4TLZ - chains B and C of the 4 polymer chains in the assembly; structure by X-ray diffraction, 2.41 A resolution.

# Chain B (and C)
Molecule: KtzI
Organism: Kutzneria sp. 744
Notes: chain C of this document is another copy of the same molecule, construct and numbering; everything in this record applies to it too
UniProtKB: A8CF85 (A8CF85_9PSEU); residue numbers follow UniProt; this construct covers 3-424
Sequence (443 residues; each row starts with the number of its first residue; numbers below 1 keep their minus sign (Met-18 is residue -18)):
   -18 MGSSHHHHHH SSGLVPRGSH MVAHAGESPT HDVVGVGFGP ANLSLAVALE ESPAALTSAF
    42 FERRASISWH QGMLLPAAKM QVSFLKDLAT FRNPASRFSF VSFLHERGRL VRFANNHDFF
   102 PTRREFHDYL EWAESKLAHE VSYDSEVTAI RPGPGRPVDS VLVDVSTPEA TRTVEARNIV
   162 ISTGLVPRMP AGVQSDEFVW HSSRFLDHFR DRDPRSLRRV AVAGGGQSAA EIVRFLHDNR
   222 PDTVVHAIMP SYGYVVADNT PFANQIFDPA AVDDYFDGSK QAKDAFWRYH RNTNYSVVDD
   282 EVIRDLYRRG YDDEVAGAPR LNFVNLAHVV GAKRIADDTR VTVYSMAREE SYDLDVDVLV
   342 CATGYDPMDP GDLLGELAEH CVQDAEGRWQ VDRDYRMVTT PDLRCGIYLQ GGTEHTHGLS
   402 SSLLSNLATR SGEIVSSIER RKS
Disordered / not traced: -18 to 9
Construct notes: initiating methionine (-18); expression tag (-17 to 2)
Bound ions: K+ site 1: Leu30, Glu31, Ser33, Ala35; K+ site 2: Glu115, Leu118, His120
Small-molecule neighbours:
  - FAD (flavin-adenine dinucleotide): Val17, Gly18, Phe19, Gly20, Pro21, Ala22, Phe42, Glu43, Arg44, Arg45, Ser49, Trp50, His51, Met54, Arg104, Ser126, Glu127, Val128, Ser163, Thr164, Gly165, Leu166, Ser209, Asn275, Tyr276, Tyr346, Leu354, Gln391, Ser403, Leu404, Leu405
  - NADP (NAP; NADP nicotinamide-adenine-dinucleotide phosphate): Ala59, Lys60, Gln62, Arg104, Arg169, Pro171, Ala204, Gly205, Gly206, Gly207, Gln208, Ser209, Ala210, Glu212, Ile229, Met230, Pro231, Arg272, Asn275, Tyr276, Ser277, Ala308, His309, Val310, Ala343, Thr344, Gly345, Tyr346
  - L-ornithine (ORN): Gln62, Val63, Lys67, Asn240, Asn245, Phe248, Thr274, Asn275, Leu404, Ser406

# Chain B / chain C interface
Residue-residue contacts (80; chain B residue first):
  Pro231(B) - Tyr270(C)
  Ser232(B) - Tyr270(C)
  Ser232(B) - His271(C)
  Tyr233(B) - Gln246(C)
  Tyr233(B) - Ile247(C)  hydrophobic
  Tyr233(B) - Ala252(C)
  Tyr233(B) - Asp255(C)  hydrogen bond
  Tyr233(B) - Phe267(C)  hydrophobic
  Tyr233(B) - His271(C)  hydrogen bond (backbone-side chain)
  Gly234(B) - His271(C)
  Tyr235(B) - Phe243(C)  hydrophobic
  Tyr235(B) - Ala244(C)
  Val236(B) - Asp239(C)
  Val236(B) - Tyr270(C)
  Val236(B) - His271(C)
  Val236(B) - Asn273(C)
  Val237(B) - Asp239(C)  hydrogen bond (backbone-side chain)
  Val237(B) - Thr241(C)
  Asp239(B) - Val236(C)
  Asp239(B) - Val237(C)  hydrogen bond (side chain-backbone)
  Thr241(B) - Val237(C)
  Thr241(B) - Asp281(C)
  Thr241(B) - Ile284(C)
  Thr241(B) - Arg285(C)
  Pro242(B) - Ile284(C)
  Pro242(B) - Arg285(C)
  Pro242(B) - Tyr288(C)  hydrophobic
  Phe243(B) - Tyr235(C)  hydrophobic
  Phe243(B) - Ile284(C)
  Phe243(B) - Leu287(C)  hydrophobic
  Phe243(B) - Tyr288(C)
  Phe243(B) - Phe304(C)  hydrophobic
  Ala244(B) - Tyr235(C)
  Gln246(B) - Tyr233(C)
  Gln246(B) - Tyr288(C)  hydrogen bond
  Ile247(B) - Tyr233(C)  hydrophobic
  Ala252(B) - Tyr233(C)
  Asp255(B) - Tyr233(C)  hydrogen bond
  Asp258(B) - Arg329(C)  hydrogen bond (backbone-side chain)
  Gly259(B) - Ala328(C)
  Gly259(B) - Arg329(C)
  Ser260(B) - Met327(C)  hydrogen bond (side chain-backbone)
  Ser260(B) - Ala328(C)  hydrogen bond (backbone-backbone)
  Ser260(B) - Glu330(C)
  Gln262(B) - Tyr325(C)  hydrogen bond
  Gln262(B) - Met327(C)
  Gln262(B) - Glu330(C)
  Ala263(B) - Met327(C)
  Ala263(B) - Ala328(C)  hydrophobic
  Ala266(B) - Leu307(C)  hydrophobic
  Ala266(B) - Met327(C)  hydrophobic
  Phe267(B) - Tyr233(C)  hydrophobic
  Phe267(B) - Leu307(C)  hydrophobic
  Tyr270(B) - Pro231(C)
  Tyr270(B) - Ser232(C)
  Tyr270(B) - Val236(C)
  His271(B) - Ser232(C)
  His271(B) - Tyr233(C)  hydrogen bond (side chain-backbone)
  His271(B) - Gly234(C)
  His271(B) - Val236(C)
  Asn273(B) - Val236(C)
  Asp281(B) - Thr241(C)
  Ile284(B) - Thr241(C)
  Ile284(B) - Phe243(C)
  Arg285(B) - Thr241(C)
  Arg285(B) - Pro242(C)
  Leu287(B) - Phe243(C)  hydrophobic
  Tyr288(B) - Pro242(C)  hydrophobic
  Tyr288(B) - Phe243(C)
  Tyr288(B) - Gln246(C)  hydrogen bond
  Phe304(B) - Phe243(C)  hydrophobic
  Leu307(B) - Ala266(C)  hydrophobic
  Leu307(B) - Phe267(C)  hydrophobic
  Tyr325(B) - Gln262(C)  hydrogen bond
  Met327(B) - Ser260(C)  hydrogen bond (backbone-side chain)
  Met327(B) - Gln262(C)
  Ala328(B) - Ser260(C)  hydrogen bond (backbone-backbone)
  Ala328(B) - Ala263(C)  hydrophobic
  Glu330(B) - Ser260(C)
  Glu330(B) - Gln262(C)
Also at the interface, not in a pair above, chain B (39 interface residues in all): Asn240, Arg269
Also at the interface, not in a pair above, chain C (39 interface residues in all): Asn240, Gly259, Arg269

# Overview
The chain B/chain C interface involves 39 residues from each chain, with 15 hydrogen bonds. Among the polar
pairs are Tyr233(B)-Asp255(C), Tyr233(B)-His271(C) and Val237(B)-Asp239(C). Ligands of chain B: flavin-adenine
dinucleotide, NADP and L-ornithine. Leu30(B), Glu31(B), Ser33(B) and Ala35(B) form the K+ site 1.
Both chains are KtzI (Kutzneria sp. 744). Entry 4TLZ (Kutzneria sp. 744 ornithine N-hydroxylase,
KtzI-FADox-NADP+-L-orn) was determined by X-ray diffraction (same publication as 4TLX, 4TM0, 4TM1, 4TM3 and
4TM4).
